PDB entry 6TIZ | X-ray diffraction, 2.20 A resolution | chains A and E of the 5 polymer chains in the assembly

# Chain A
Protein: Tubulin alpha-1 chain
From: Drosophila melanogaster
Reference sequence: P06603 (TBA1_DROME); numbering as in UniProt (aligned over 1-450)
Sequence (450 residues; row label = number of the first residue in the row):
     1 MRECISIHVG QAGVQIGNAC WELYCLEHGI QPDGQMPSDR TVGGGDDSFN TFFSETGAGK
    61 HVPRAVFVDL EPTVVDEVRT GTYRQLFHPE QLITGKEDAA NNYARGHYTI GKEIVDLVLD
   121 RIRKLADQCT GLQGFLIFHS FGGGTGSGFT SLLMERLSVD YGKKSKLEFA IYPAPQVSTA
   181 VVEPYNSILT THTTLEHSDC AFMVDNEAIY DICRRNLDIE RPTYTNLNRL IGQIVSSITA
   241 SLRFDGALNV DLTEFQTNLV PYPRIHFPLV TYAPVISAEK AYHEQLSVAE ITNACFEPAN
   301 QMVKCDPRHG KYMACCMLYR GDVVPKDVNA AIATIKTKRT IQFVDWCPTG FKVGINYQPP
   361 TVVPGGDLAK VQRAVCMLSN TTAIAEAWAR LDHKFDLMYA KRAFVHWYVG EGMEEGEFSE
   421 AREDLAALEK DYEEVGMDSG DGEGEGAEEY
Unresolved in the structure: 39-44, 280-281, 439-450
Sequence notes: engineered mutation Arg40 (Lys in P06603)
Small-molecule neighbours: GTP (guanosine-5'-triphosphate): Gly10, Gln11, Ala12, Gln15, Ile16, Asp69, Asp98, Ala99, Ala100, Asn101, Ser140, Gly142, Gly143, Gly144, Thr145, Gly146, Ile171, Pro173, Val177, Ser178, Thr179, Glu183, Asn206, Ile209, Tyr224, Leu227, Asn228, Ile231
UniProt features mapped onto this chain:
  - active site: Glu254
  - binding site (GTP): Gln11, Glu71, Ser140, Gly144, Thr145, Thr179, Asn206, Asn228
  - binding site (Mg(2+)): Glu71
  - site: Tyr450 (Involved in polymerization)

# Chain E
Protein: Stathmin-4
From: Rattus norvegicus
Reference sequence: P63043 (STMN4_RAT); residues 4-145 here correspond to UniProt positions 48-189 (UniProt number = residue number + 44)
Sequence (143 residues; numbered 3 to 145; the number before each row is that of its first residue):
     3 MADMEVIELN KATSGQSWEV ILKPPSFDGV PEFNASLPRR RDPSLEEIQK KLEAAEERRK
    63 YQEAELLKHL AEKREHEREV IQKAIEENNN FIKMAKEKLA QKMESNKENR EAHLAAMLER
   123 LQEKDKHAEE VRKNKELKEE ASR
Unresolved in the structure: 3-4, 32-43
Sequence notes: initiating methionine (3); engineered mutation Ala4 (Ser48 in P63043), Ala14 (Cys58 in P63043), Trp20 (Phe64 in P63043)
UniProt features mapped onto this chain:
  - modified residue: Ser46 (Phosphoserine)

# Interface between chain A and chain E
Residue-residue contacts (68):
  Tyr108(A) with Leu54(E), hydrophobic; Ala57(E), hydrophobic; Arg61(E)
  Thr109(A) with Arg61(E), hydrogen bond
  Lys112(A) with Glu58(E), salt bridge
  Leu152(A) with Leu54(E), hydrophobic
  Glu155(A) with Ile50(E)
  Arg156(A) with Leu47(E)
  Ser158(A) with Pro45(E)
  Val159(A) with Ile50(E), hydrophobic
  Phe244(A) with Ser16(E)
  Asp245(A) with Ala14(E); Thr15(E), hydrogen bond (side chain-backbone); Ser16(E), hydrogen bond (backbone-backbone); Gly17(E)
  Gly246(A) with Ala14(E); Ser16(E)
  Ala247(A) with Asn12(E); Gly17(E); Gln18(E); Ser19(E), hydrogen bond (backbone-side chain)
  Leu248(A) with Ser19(E)
  Pro325(A) with Gln18(E); Trp20(E), hydrophobic
  Val328(A) with Trp20(E), hydrophobic
  Asn329(A) with Trp20(E), hydrogen bond; Val22(E)
  Ala333(A) with Met6(E), hydrophobic
  Lys336(A) with Leu24(E); Lys25(E)
  Asp345(A) with Pro27(E); Ser28(E), hydrogen bond (backbone-backbone); Phe29(E), hydrogen bond (backbone-backbone)
  Trp346(A) with Pro27(E); Phe29(E); Gly31(E)
  Cys347(A) with Pro27(E)
  Pro348(A) with Lys25(E); Pro27(E)
  Thr349(A) with Ile23(E); Leu24(E), hydrogen bond (backbone-backbone); Lys25(E), hydrogen bond (backbone-backbone)
  Gly350(A) with Val22(E)
  Phe351(A) with Glu21(E); Val22(E), hydrogen bond (backbone-backbone); Leu24(E), hydrophobic
  Lys352(A) with Trp20(E); Glu21(E)
  Val353(A) with Ser19(E); Trp20(E), hydrogen bond (backbone-backbone)
  Gly354(A) with Gln18(E)
  Ile355(A) with Ser16(E); Gly17(E); Gln18(E), hydrogen bond (backbone-backbone); Trp20(E), hydrophobic
  Asn356(A) with Ser16(E)
  Tyr357(A) with Thr15(E); Ser16(E), hydrogen bond (backbone-backbone); Gly17(E); Gln18(E)
  Gln358(A) with Ser16(E)
  Val409(A) with Gln64(E), hydrogen bond (backbone-side chain)
  Gly410(A) with Arg61(E); Gln64(E)
  Glu411(A) with Arg61(E), hydrogen bond (backbone-side chain)
  Gly412(A) with Ala57(E); Arg60(E), hydrogen bond (backbone-side chain)
  Glu414(A) with Arg60(E), salt bridge
Also at the interface, not in a pair above, chain A (42 interface residues in all): Asp46, His107, His197, Ile332, Asp438
Also at the interface, not in a pair above, chain E (33 interface residues in all): Val8, Leu11, Lys13, Pro26, Ser46, Lys53

# In short
42 residues of chain A face 33 of chain E across their interface, with 16 hydrogen bonds and 2 salt bridges.
Among the polar pairs are Lys112(A)-Glu58(E), Glu414(A)-Arg60(E) and Thr109(A)-Arg61(E). Chain A binds GTP.
Here chain A is Tubulin alpha-1 chain (Drosophila melanogaster) and chain E is Stathmin-4 (Rattus norvegicus).
Entry 6TIZ (Drosophila GDP-tubulin Y222F mutant) was determined by X-ray diffraction (same publication as
6TIS, 6TIU and 6TIY).
